PDB entry 8ILF | X-ray diffraction, 2.30 A resolution | chains A and G of the 6 polymer chains in the assembly

== Chain A ==
Protein: Repair DNA polymerase X
Source organism: African swine fever virus (strain Badajoz 1971 Vero-adapted)
Notes: EC 2.7.7.7
UniProt: P42494 (DPOLX_ASFB7); residues 1-174 here = UniProt positions 1-174
Chain sequence (178 residues; row label = number of the first residue in the row; numbers below 1 keep their minus sign (Gly-3 is residue -3)):
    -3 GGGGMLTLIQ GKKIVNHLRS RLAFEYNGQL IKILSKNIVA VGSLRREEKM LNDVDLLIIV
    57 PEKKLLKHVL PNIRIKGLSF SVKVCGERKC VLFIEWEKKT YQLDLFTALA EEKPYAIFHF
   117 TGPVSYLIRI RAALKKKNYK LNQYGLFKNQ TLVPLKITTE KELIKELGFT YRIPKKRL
Disordered / not traced: -3 to -2
Differences from the reference sequence: expression tag (-3 to 0)
Cystine bridges: Cys81-Cys86
Bound ions: Mn2+: Asp49, Asp51 (together with 7Q6)
Ligand contacts: 7Q6 ([[(2R,3S,5R)-5-(2-azanyl-6-oxidanylidene-1H-purin-9-yl)-3-oxidanyl-oxolan-2-yl]methoxy-selanyl-phosphoryl] phosphono hydrogen phosphate): Gly38, Ser39, Arg42, Met46, Leu47, Asn48, Asp49, Asp51, Asp100, His115, Phe116, Thr117, Gly118, Val120, Leu123, Arg127
Curated features (UniProtKB/Swiss-Prot):
  - region: Arg42 to Asp51 (Involved in ssDNA binding)
  - binding site (Mg(2+)): Asp49, Asp51, Asp100
  - site: His115 (Stabilizes dGTP in a syn conformation to overcome the Watson-Crick base pairing constraint)
  - mutagenesis: His115 (H115A: Complete loss of MgdGTP binding and dG:dGTP ternary complex formation but not dG:dCTP ternary complex formation; H115D: 18x decreased dG:dGTP misincorporation ...), Arg125 (R125A: Loss of DNA binding affinity. Decreased dG:dGTP misincorporation), Arg127 (R127A: Slower dG:dGTP misincorporation), Arg168 (R168A: Loss of DNA binding affinity. Decreased dGTP misincorporation)

== Chain G ==
Molecule: 9-nt DNA strand
Sequence (9 nucleotides; numbered 2 to 10; the number before each row is that of its first residue):
     2 CTGGATCCA

== How chain A and chain G interact ==
Pairs across the interface (24; chain A residue first):
  Val80(A) - DA6(G)  phosphate contact
  Val80(A) - DT7(G)  sugar contact
  Cys81(A) - DA6(G)  hydrogen bond to the phosphate
  Cys81(A) - DT7(G)  hydrogen bond to the phosphate
  Gly82(A) - DA6(G)  phosphate contact
  Glu83(A) - DA6(G)  hydrogen bond to the phosphate
  Arg84(A) - DG5(G)  phosphate contact
  Arg84(A) - DA6(G)  hydrogen bond to the phosphate
  Lys85(A) - DG5(G)  phosphate contact
  Lys85(A) - DA6(G)  hydrogen bond to the phosphate
  Val120(A) - DC2(G)  base contact
  Ile124(A) - DC2(G)  base contact
  Arg127(A) - DC2(G)  hydrogen bond to the base
  Arg127(A) - DT3(G)  hydrogen bond to the sugar
  Ala128(A) - DC2(G)  sugar contact
  Lys131(A) - DT3(G)  salt bridge to the phosphate
  Lys136(A) - DT3(G)  phosphate contact
  Lys136(A) - DG4(G)  salt bridge to the phosphate
  Leu137(A) - DT3(G)  sugar contact
  Asn138(A) - DT3(G)  phosphate contact
  Asn138(A) - DG4(G)  hydrogen bond to the phosphate
  Gln139(A) - DG4(G)  sugar contact
  Tyr140(A) - DG4(G)  phosphate contact
  Tyr140(A) - DG5(G)  hydrogen bond to the phosphate
Also at the interface, not in a pair above, chain A (18 interface residues in all): His115, Tyr135

== Summary ==
Chain A and chain G form an interface of 18 and 6 residues respectively; the contacts include 9 hydrogen bonds
and 2 salt bridges. Polar contacts include Arg127(A)-DC2(G), Arg127(A)-DT3(G) and Cys81(A)-DA6(G). Chain A
binds compound 7Q6.
Here chain A is Repair DNA polymerase X (African swine fever virus (strain Badajoz 1971 Vero-adapted)) and
chain G is a 9-nt DNA strand. Entry 8ILF (The crystal structure of dGTPalphaSe-Sp:DNApre-II:Pol X substrate
ternary complex) was determined by X-ray diffraction together with 8ILG, 8ILD, 8ILE, 8ILH and 8ILI from the
same study.
